PDB entry 6N8Z | electron microscopy, 9.30 A resolution (very low resolution: no residue pairs are listed; an interface is given only as per-side residue counts) | chains A and F of the 6 polymer chains in the assembly

Chain A (and F):
Molecule: Heat shock protein 104
From: Saccharomyces cerevisiae (strain ATCC 204508 / S288c)
Notes: chain F of this document is another copy of the same molecule, construct and numbering; everything in this record applies to it too
UniProt: P31539 (HS104_YEAST); numbering as in UniProt (aligned over 6-884)
Sequence (879 residues; numbered 6 to 884; the number before each row is that of its first residue):
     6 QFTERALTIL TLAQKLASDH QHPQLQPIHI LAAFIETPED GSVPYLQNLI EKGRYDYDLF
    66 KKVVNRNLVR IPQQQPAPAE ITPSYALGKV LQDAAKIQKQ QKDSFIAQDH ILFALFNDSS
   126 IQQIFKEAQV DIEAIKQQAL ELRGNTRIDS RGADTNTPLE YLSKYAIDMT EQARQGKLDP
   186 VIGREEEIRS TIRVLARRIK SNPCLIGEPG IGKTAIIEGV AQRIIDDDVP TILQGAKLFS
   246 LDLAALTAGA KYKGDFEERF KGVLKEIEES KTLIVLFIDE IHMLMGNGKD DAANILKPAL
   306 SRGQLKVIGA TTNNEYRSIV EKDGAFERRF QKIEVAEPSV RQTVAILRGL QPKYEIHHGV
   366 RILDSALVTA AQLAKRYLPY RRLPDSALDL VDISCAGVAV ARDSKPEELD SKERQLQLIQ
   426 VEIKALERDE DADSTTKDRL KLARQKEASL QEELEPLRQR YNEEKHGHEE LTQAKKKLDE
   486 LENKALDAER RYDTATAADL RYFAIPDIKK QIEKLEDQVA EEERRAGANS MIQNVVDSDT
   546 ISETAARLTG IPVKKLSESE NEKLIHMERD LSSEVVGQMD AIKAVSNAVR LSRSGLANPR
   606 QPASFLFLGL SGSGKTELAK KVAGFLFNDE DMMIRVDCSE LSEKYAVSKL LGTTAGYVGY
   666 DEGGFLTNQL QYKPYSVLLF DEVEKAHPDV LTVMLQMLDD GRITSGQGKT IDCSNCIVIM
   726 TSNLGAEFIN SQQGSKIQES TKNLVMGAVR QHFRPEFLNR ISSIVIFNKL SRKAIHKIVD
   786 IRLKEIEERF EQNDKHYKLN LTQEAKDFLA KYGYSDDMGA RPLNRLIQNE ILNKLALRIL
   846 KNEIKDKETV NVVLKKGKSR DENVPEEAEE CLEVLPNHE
Disordered / not traced: 6-164, 411-537, 860-873
Ligand contacts:
  - ATP (adenosine-5'-triphosphate), molecule 1: Pro185, Val186, Ile187, Arg189, Glu213, Pro214, Gly215, Ile216, Gly217, Lys218, Thr219, Ala220, Ile351, Pro389, Asp390, Leu393
  - ATP, molecule 2: Glu579, Val580, Gln583, Leu615, Ser616, Gly617, Ser618, Gly619, Lys620, Thr621, Glu622, Leu623, Thr726, Asn728, Phe772, Leu775, Ile783, Ala825, Arg826
UniProt features mapped onto this chain:
  - motif: Asn773 to Lys789 (Nuclear localization signal)
  - binding site (ATP): Gly212 to Thr219, Gly614 to Thr621
  - modified residue: Ser206 (Phosphoserine), Ser306 (Phosphoserine), Thr499 (Phosphothreonine), Ser535 (Phosphoserine)
  - cross-link (Glycyl lysine isopeptide (Lys-Gly)): Lys442 (interchain with G-Cter in ubiquitin), Lys620 (interchain with G-Cter in ubiquitin)
  - mutagenesis: Asp184 (D184A/D/F/N/L/Q/S: Confers resistance to prion-curing by guanidine; D184K/W/Y: Impairs prion propagation), Gly217 (G217S: Largely reduces ATP hydrolysis. Alters bud morphology and causes septin mislocalization; when associated with I-499; G217V: Completely abolishes ATP hydrolysis), Lys218 (K218T: Abolishes substrate binding. Unable to confer thermotolerance. Reduces ATP hydrolysis by 98%; when associated with T-315. Completely abolishes ATPase activity; when associated with T-620), Tyr257 (Y257A: Reduces thermotolerance 10-fold), Glu285 (E285Q: In HSP104(TRAP); completely abolishes ATP hydrolysis, but does not affect nucleotide binding, thus keeping HSP104 in an ATP-bound state; when associated with Q-687), Ala315 (A315T: Reduces ATP hydrolysis by 98%; when associated with T-218), Thr317 (T317A: Reduces rate of ATP hydrolysis at NBD1 nearly 10-fold. No effect on oligomerization), Arg334 (R334M: Reduces ATPase activity by 80%. Impairs oligomerization), Arg419 (R419M: Reduces ATPase activity by 80%), Arg444 (R444M: Reduces ATPase activity by 80%), Leu462 (L462R: Impairs prion propagation, but does not affect thermotolerance), Arg495 (R495M: Increases ATPase activity 3-fold), 18 further mutagenesis entries in UniProt
Reported in the primary citation:
  - mutagenesis - E285A/E687A: abolished catalytic activity on ATP

Interface between chain A and chain F:
At this resolution (9 A) residue pairs are not listed: 7 residues of chain A and 8 of chain F lie at the interface.

In short:
7 residues of chain A and 8 residues of chain F are in contact. Ligands of chain A: ATP. UniProt lists 16
ATP-binding residues and 30 mutagenesis sites on chain A. From the paper: E285A/E687A of chain A abolish
catalytic activity on ATP.
Both chains are Heat shock protein 104 (Saccharomyces cerevisiae (strain ATCC 204508 / S288c)). Entry 6N8Z
(HSP104DWB extended conformation) was determined by electron microscopy together with 6N8T and 6N8V from the
same study.
